PDB entry 4SRN | X-ray diffraction, 2.00 A resolution | chains A and B

== Chain A ==
Name: Ribonuclease A
Source organism: Bos taurus
Notes: EC 3.1.27.5
UniProt: P61823 (RNAS1_BOVIN); residues 1-113 here correspond to UniProt positions 27-139 (UniProt number = residue number + 26)
Chain sequence (113 residues; row label = number of the first residue in the row):
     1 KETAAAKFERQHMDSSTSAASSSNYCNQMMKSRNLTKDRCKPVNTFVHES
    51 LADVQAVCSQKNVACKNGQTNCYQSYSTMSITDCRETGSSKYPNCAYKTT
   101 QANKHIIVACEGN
Disulfides: Cys26-Cys84, Cys40-Cys95, Cys58-Cys110, Cys65-Cys72
Curated features (UniProtKB/Swiss-Prot):
  - active site: His12 (Proton acceptor)
  - binding site (substrate): Lys7, Arg10, Lys41 to Thr45, Lys66, Arg85
  - glycosylation: Lys1 (N-linked (Glc) (glycation) lysine), Lys7 (N-linked (Glc) (glycation) lysine), Asn34 (N-linked (GlcNAc...) asparagine), Lys37 (N-linked (Glc) (glycation) lysine), Lys41 (N-linked (Glc) (glycation) lysine)
From the paper describing this entry:
  - binding site for sulfate ion: Gln11, His12
  - contacts within the chain: His12-Asn44, Gln11-Lys41, Lys41-Asn44, Lys41-Tyr97, Gln69-Asn71 (water-mediated contact)
  - conformationally variable residues (loop rearrangement): Lys31 to Pro42, Cys65 to Cys72, Glu86 to Asn94

== Chain B ==
Name: Ribonuclease A
Source organism: Bos taurus
UniProt: P61823 (RNAS1_BOVIN); residues 114-124 here correspond to UniProt positions 140-150 (UniProt number = residue number + 26)
Chain sequence (11 residues; numbered 114 to 124; the number before each row is that of its first residue):
   114 PYVPVHFAASV
Curated features (UniProtKB/Swiss-Prot):
  - active site: His119 (Proton donor)
From the paper describing this entry:
  - binding site for sulfate ion: His119, Phe120
  - conformationally variable residues: His119
  - catalytic residues: His119 (citing earlier work)

== Chain A / chain B interface ==
Residue-residue contacts (42; chain A residue first):
  Ala4(A) - Val118(B)  hydrophobic
  Ala5(A) - Val116(B)  hydrophobic
  Ala5(A) - Val118(B)
  Phe8(A) - Pro117(B)
  Phe8(A) - Val118(B)
  Phe8(A) - His119(B)
  Phe8(A) - Phe120(B)
  His12(A) - Phe120(B)
  Thr45(A) - Phe120(B)
  Val54(A) - Pro117(B)
  Gln55(A) - Pro117(B)
  Cys58(A) - Tyr115(B)
  Cys58(A) - Val116(B)
  Cys58(A) - Pro117(B)
  Tyr73(A) - Tyr115(B)  hydrogen bond
  Ile81(A) - Ser123(B)
  Lys104(A) - Ser123(B)  hydrogen bond
  Lys104(A) - Val124(B)
  His105(A) - Ser123(B)
  His105(A) - Val124(B)  hydrogen bond (backbone-backbone)
  Ile106(A) - Phe120(B)  hydrophobic
  Ile106(A) - Ala122(B)
  Ile107(A) - Phe120(B)
  Ile107(A) - Ala121(B)  hydrogen bond (backbone-backbone)
  Ile107(A) - Ala122(B)  hydrogen bond (backbone-backbone)
  Ile107(A) - Val124(B)
  Val108(A) - Pro117(B)  hydrophobic
  Val108(A) - His119(B)
  Ala109(A) - Pro117(B)
  Ala109(A) - Val118(B)  hydrogen bond (backbone-backbone)
  Ala109(A) - His119(B)  hydrogen bond (backbone-backbone)
  Cys110(A) - Tyr115(B)
  Cys110(A) - Val116(B)
  Glu111(A) - Pro114(B)
  Glu111(A) - Tyr115(B)
  Glu111(A) - Val116(B)  hydrogen bond (backbone-backbone)
  Glu111(A) - Val118(B)
  Gly112(A) - Pro114(B)
  Gly112(A) - Tyr115(B)
  Asn113(A) - Pro114(B)  hydrogen bond (backbone-backbone)
  Asn113(A) - Val116(B)
  Asn113(A) - Val118(B)
Other interface residues (no listed pair), chain A (24 interface residues in all): Lys66, Asn71, Cys72, Gln74

== Summary ==
The interface between chain A and chain B involves 24 residues on one side and 11 on the other; the contacts
include 9 hydrogen bonds. Among the polar pairs are Tyr73(A)-Tyr115(B), Lys104(A)-Ser123(B) and
His105(A)-Val124(B). From the paper: the catalytic residue His119(B); a binding site for sulfate ion at
Gln11(A), His12(A) and His119(B) among others.
Chain A is Ribonuclease A and chain B is Ribonuclease A, both from Bos taurus; the structure, Structural
changes that accompany the reduced catalytic efficiency of two semisynthetic ribonuclease analogs, was
determined by X-ray diffraction (same publication as 3SRN).
